5C34 - chains B and C; structure by X-ray diffraction, 2.65 A resolution.

== Chain B (and C) ==
Name: Putative transposon Tn552 DNA-invertase bin3
Source organism: Staphylococcus aureus
Notes: chain C of this document is another copy of the same molecule, construct and numbering; everything in this record applies to it too
UniProt: P20384 (BIN3_STAAU); numbering as in UniProt (aligned over 1-128)
Chain sequence (128 residues; numbered 1 to 128; the number before each row is that of its first residue):
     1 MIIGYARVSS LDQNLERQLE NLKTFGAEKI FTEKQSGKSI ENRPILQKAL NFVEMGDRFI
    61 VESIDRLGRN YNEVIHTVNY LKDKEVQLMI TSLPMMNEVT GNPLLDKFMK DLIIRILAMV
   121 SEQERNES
Unresolved in the structure: 35-43, 125-128 (chain C: 125-128)
Modified residues: Mse1, Mse55, Mse89, Mse95, Mse96, Mse109, Mse119 (selenomethionine; parent Met)
Differences from the reference sequence: engineered mutation Glu54 (Arg in P20384), Thr100 (Ile in P20384), Arg115 (Gln in P20384)
Curated features (UniProtKB/Swiss-Prot):
  - active site: Ser9 (O-(5'-phospho-DNA)-serine intermediate)
Reported in the primary citation:
  - binding site for sulfate ion: Arg115
  - conformationally variable residues (helix shift): Arg115
  - mutagenesis - I100T, Q115R: increased catalytic activity (citing earlier work)
  - catalytic residues: Arg69 (proposed by the authors, not directly observed)
  - mutagenesis - R54E: unchanged catalytic activity (citing earlier work)

== How chain B and chain C interact ==
Residue-residue contacts (17):
  Leu93(B) - Leu105(C)  hydrophobic
  Mse95(B) - Thr100(C)
  Val99(B) - Mse95(C)
  Val99(B) - Mse96(C)  hydrogen bond (backbone-backbone)
  Val99(B) - Mse109(C)  hydrophobic
  Thr100(B) - Leu93(C)
  Thr100(B) - Pro94(C)
  Thr100(B) - Mse95(C)  hydrogen bond (backbone-backbone)
  Leu105(B) - Leu93(C)  hydrophobic
  Leu105(B) - Ile113(C)  hydrophobic
  Phe108(B) - Ile116(C)  hydrophobic
  Mse109(B) - Mse109(C)
  Mse109(B) - Leu112(C)
  Mse109(B) - Ile113(C)
  Leu112(B) - Leu112(C)  hydrophobic
  Ile113(B) - Mse109(C)
  Ile116(B) - Phe108(C)  hydrophobic
Other interface residues (no listed pair), chain B (13 interface residues in all): Glu98, Gly101, Asn102
Other interface residues (no listed pair), chain C (12 interface residues in all): Ser92

== In short ==
The interface between chain B and chain C involves 13 residues on one side and 12 on the other; the contacts
include 2 hydrogen bonds. Main-chain hydrogen bonds include Val99(B)-Mse96(C) and Thr100(B)-Mse95(C). UniProt
lists active-site residue Ser9(B) on chain B. From the paper: the catalytic residue Arg69(B); I100T and Q115R
of chain B increase catalytic activity.
Both chains are Putative transposon Tn552 DNA-invertase bin3 (Staphylococcus aureus). Entry 5C34
(Constitutively active Sin recombinase cataltyic domain - I100T/Q115R) was determined by X-ray diffraction
(same publication as 5C31, 5C32 and 5C35).
